6L35 - chains A and D of the 17 polymer chains in the assembly; structure by electron microscopy, 3.23 A resolution.

[Chain A]
Protein: Photosystem I P700 chlorophyll a apoprotein A1
Source organism: Physcomitrium patens
Notes: EC 1.97.1.12
UniProtKB: Q8MFA3 (PSAA_PHYPA); numbering as in UniProt (aligned over 9-750)
Sequence (742 residues; each row starts with the number of its first residue):
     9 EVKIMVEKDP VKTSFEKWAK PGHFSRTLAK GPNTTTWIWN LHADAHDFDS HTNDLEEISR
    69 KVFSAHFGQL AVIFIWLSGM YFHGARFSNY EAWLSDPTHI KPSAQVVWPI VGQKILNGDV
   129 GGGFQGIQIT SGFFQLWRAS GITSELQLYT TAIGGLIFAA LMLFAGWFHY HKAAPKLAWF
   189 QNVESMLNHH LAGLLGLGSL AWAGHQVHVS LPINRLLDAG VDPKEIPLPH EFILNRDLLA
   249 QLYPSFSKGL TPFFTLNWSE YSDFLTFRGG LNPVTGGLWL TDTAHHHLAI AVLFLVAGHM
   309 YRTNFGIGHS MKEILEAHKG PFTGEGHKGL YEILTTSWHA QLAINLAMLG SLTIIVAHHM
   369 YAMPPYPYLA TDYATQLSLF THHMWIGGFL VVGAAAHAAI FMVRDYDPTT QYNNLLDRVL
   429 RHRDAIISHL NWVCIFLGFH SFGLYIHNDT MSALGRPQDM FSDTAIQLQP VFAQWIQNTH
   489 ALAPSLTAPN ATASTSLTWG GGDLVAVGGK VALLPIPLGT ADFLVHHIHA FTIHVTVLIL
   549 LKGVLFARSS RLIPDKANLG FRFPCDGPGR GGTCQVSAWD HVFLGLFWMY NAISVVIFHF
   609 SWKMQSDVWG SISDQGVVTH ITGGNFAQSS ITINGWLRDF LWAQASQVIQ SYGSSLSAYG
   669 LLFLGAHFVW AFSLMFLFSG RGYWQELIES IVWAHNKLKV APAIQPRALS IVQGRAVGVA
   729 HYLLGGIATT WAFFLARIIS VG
Ion coordination: chlorophyll a Mg (4 sites), coordinated by Q77, Q113, Q121, T495; 4Fe-4S cluster Fe: C573, C582 (shared with 2 residues of chain B)
Ligand contacts:
  - beta-carotene (BCR), molecule 1: I81, W84, G201, L202, L205, G206
  - beta-carotene (BCR), molecule 2: F82, L85, Y89, T159, G162, G163, F166, L205, L208, A209
  - beta-carotene (BCR), molecule 3: W116, P117, I118
  - beta-carotene (BCR), molecule 4: L208, L258, F261, F262, L296, V300, L303, V304, H307, I315
  - beta-carotene (BCR), molecule 5: F261, W266, V300, V304
  - beta-carotene (BCR), molecule 6: L338, I341, L342, A348, I352, A406, F409
  - beta-carotene (BCR), molecule 7: A355, S359, V399, A403, A406, V545, L548, L549, V552
  - beta-carotene (BCR), molecule 8: G673, A674, F676, V677, L732, I735, A736, W739
  - chlorophyll a (CLA), molecule 1: V10, K11, I12, W187, N190, S193, H197, T311, N312, F313
  - chlorophyll a (CLA), molecule 2: I12, V14, F71, F75, L169, M170, F172, A173, F176, H177, A181, W187
  - chlorophyll a (CLA), molecule 3: V19, K20, T21, S22, F23, K25, W26, H31, K69, S72, G76, V80, L171, G174, W175, Y178, H179
  - chlorophyll a (CLA), molecule 4: W26, P29, W45, I46, L49, H50
  - chlorophyll a (CLA), molecule 5: W26, P29, H31, F32, L49, H50, A53, H54, F56, K69, A73, G76, Q77, V80
  - chlorophyll a (CLA), molecule 6: T43, I46, W47, I696, I699, V700, H703, V708, P710, I712, P714, R715, L717
  - chlorophyll a (CLA), molecule 7: W47, F676, V677, F680, F684, L717, Q721, V725, A728, H729, L732
  - chlorophyll a (CLA), molecule 8: H50, A51, D52, A53, H54, D55, H347, L350, L354, F397, L398, V400, G401, A404, H405, I408, R412, F569, R570, W587, V590, L594, L732
  - chlorophyll a (CLA), molecule 9: H54, F56, V70, A73, H74, Q77, L78, I81, F82, L85, F166, W346, H347, Q349, L350, N353, L354, L357
  - chlorophyll a (CLA), molecule 10: H54, Q77, V80, I81, W84, L357, L398
  - chlorophyll a (CLA), molecule 11: L63, S67, H74, L185, F188, Q189, V191, M194, L195, H198, L199, M319, Y339, L342, T343, T344, S345, W346, Q349, I352, N353, M356, L357
  - chlorophyll a (CLA), molecule 12: F71, H74, F75, L78, F82, M170, W187, F188, N190, S193, M194, H197, H198, G201, L202
  - chlorophyll a (CLA), molecule 13: I83, W84, S86, G87, M88, F90, H91, F95, Q113, V114, W116, L164
  - chlorophyll a (CLA), molecule 14: W84, M88, H91, A112, Q113, I135, Q136, I137, T138, S139, F141, A666, Y667, W739
  - chlorophyll a (CLA), molecule 15: W84, M88, T138, S139, F141, S386, L387, T389, H390, W393, I394, F397, L670, I735, T738, W739, L743
  - chlorophyll a (CLA), molecule 16: W84, L85, S139, G140, F141, L144, L203, L357, L360, T361, V364, M368, Y374, L387, H390, H391, I394, L398
  - chlorophyll a (CLA), molecule 17: Q113, V114, V115, W116, I118, V119, Q121, L124, I135, A666, L669
  - chlorophyll a (CLA), molecule 18: L144, A147, L202, L203, G206, S207, W210, Q214, L288, T291, H294, H295, I298, F302, M368, P373, Y374
  - chlorophyll a (CLA), molecule 19: S148, G149, I150, Q155, T158, T159, A209, W210, G212, H213, H216, V217, P237, H238, I241
  - chlorophyll a (CLA), molecule 20: L154, Q155, T158, L236, H238, I241, L242
  - chlorophyll a (CLA), molecule 21: L195, L199, L203, L301, F302, A305, M308, Y309, M319, I322, L323
  - chlorophyll a (CLA), molecule 22: N196, H197, A200, G201, L205, L303, H307, Y309, T311, F313, I315
  - chlorophyll a (CLA), molecule 23: L208, A209, A211, G212, V215, H216, F240, I241, R244, F254, G257, L258, Y269, F272, L273, L296
  - chlorophyll a (CLA), molecule 24: F261, W266, S267, Y269, S270, L273, T274, F275, H293, L296, A297, V300, L301, V304, N498
  - chlorophyll a (CLA), molecule 25: F261, F262, L264
  - chlorophyll a (CLA), molecule 26: T274, F275, G277, L286, D290, T291, H293, H294, A297, I298, L301, H367, M371, P373, T503
  - chlorophyll a (CLA), molecule 27: F275, T495, A496, P497, N498, A499
  - chlorophyll a (CLA), molecule 28: V304, H307, M308, R310, I315, G316, H317
  - chlorophyll a (CLA), molecule 29: M308, H317, E321, I322, A325, H326
  - chlorophyll a (CLA), molecule 30: I322, L323, H326, H335, L338, L342, L423, L424, V427
  - chlorophyll a (CLA), molecule 31: A325, H326, K327, G328, P329, F330
  - chlorophyll a (CLA), molecule 32: F330, T331, L423, R426, V427, H430, I434, H437
  - chlorophyll a (CLA), molecule 33: M356, I363, H366, H367, Y369, A370, M371, T503, S504, T506, W507
  - chlorophyll a (CLA), molecule 34: I362, I363, H366, M392, V399, I541, T544, V545, L548, M597, A600, I601, V604
  - chlorophyll a (CLA), molecule 35: H366, Y369, F480, A481, I484, Q485, W507, I524, L526, H534, H537, I541, V604, H607, F608, K611
  - chlorophyll a (CLA), molecule 36: A433, H437, W440
  - chlorophyll a (CLA), molecule 37: I434, H437, L438, V441, A538, I541, H542, V545
  - chlorophyll a (CLA), molecule 38: S436, N439, W440, I443
  - chlorophyll a (CLA), molecule 39: N439, C442, I443, G446, F447, F450, G451, I454, F539, V543, L546, I547, L592, F595, W596
  - chlorophyll a (CLA), molecule 40: W440, I443, F444, F447, H448
  - chlorophyll a (CLA), molecule 41: W440, V441, F444, L445, P478, V479, F480, A481, F531, H534, H535, A538, H542
  - chlorophyll a (CLA), molecule 42: F447, H448, G451, L452, I454, H455, T458, M459, R464, D467, F469
  - chlorophyll a (CLA), molecule 43: F450, Y453, I536, F539, T540, Y598, N599, S602, V603, F606, I641, W644, L649, A653, I657, F671, H675, W678, Y730, G734, T737, T738, F741
  - chlorophyll a (CLA), molecule 44: F450, I454, D457, F539, F595, W596, Y598, N599, I641, L645, W678, Y730
  - chlorophyll a (CLA), molecule 45: T458, A461, L462
  - chlorophyll a (CLA), molecule 46: W483, I484, T487, H488, A491, T495, A496, T503, W507
  - chlorophyll a (CLA), molecule 47: L645, L649, W650
  - chlorophyll a (CLA), molecule 48: L669, L672, G673, H675, F676, W678, A679, L682
  - chlorophyll a (CLA), molecule 49: F676, A679, F680, L682, M683, F686, S687, Y691, W692, L695
  - chlorophyll a (CLA), molecule 50: I699, A702, H703, L706, V708
  - chlorophyll a (CLA), molecule 51: W701, A702, K705, L706
  - phylloquinone (PQN): M683, F684, S687, G688, R689, W692, A716, L717, S718, G722
  - 4Fe-4S cluster (SF4): C573, G575, P576, T581, C582, I719, R723
Swiss-Prot annotation at these positions:
  - binding site ([4Fe-4S] cluster): C573, C582
  - binding site (chlorophyll a'): H675
  - binding site (chlorophyll a): M683, Y691
  - binding site (phylloquinone): W692

[Chain D]
Protein: Predicted protein PsaD
Source organism: Physcomitrium patens
UniProtKB: A9SRC8 (A9SRC8_PHYPA); residues 77-217 here correspond to UniProt positions 26-166 (UniProt number = residue number - 51)
Sequence (141 residues; each row starts with the number of its first residue):
    77 TPPTLNADTP APIFGGSTGG LLRKAQVEEF YVITWESPKE QIFEMPTGGA AIMRSGPNLL
   137 KLARKEQCLA LGARLRTKFK IQYQFYRVFP NGEVQYLHPK DGVYPEKVNA GRSPVGVNNR
   197 SIGKNANPAE LKFAHKQAYD L

[Chain A / chain D interface]
Contacting residue pairs (29):
  P416(A) with I118(D); E120(D); A126(D), hydrophobic
  T417(A) with I118(D)
  Y420(A) with I118(D), hydrophobic; A126(D)
  D425(A) with G125(D); A126(D), hydrogen bond (side chain-backbone)
  R429(A) with G91(D), hydrogen bond (side chain-backbone); G92(D), hydrogen bond (side chain-backbone); S93(D); T94(D), hydrogen bond (backbone-backbone); G124(D)
  H430(A) with T94(D)
  R431(A) with T94(D); T123(D)
  D432(A) with T94(D), hydrogen bond; G95(D)
  R556(A) with E120(D), salt bridge
  S557(A) with P122(D)
  R559(A) with T94(D), hydrogen bond (side chain-backbone); G95(D); G96(D); R140(D), hydrogen bond (backbone-side chain)
  L560(A) with R140(D), hydrogen bond (backbone-side chain); E142(D)
  P562(A) with E142(D); Q143(D)
  R578(A) with E142(D), salt bridge
Other interface residues (no listed pair), chain A (16 interface residues in all): A433, D563
Other interface residues (no listed pair), chain D (21 interface residues in all): I89, F90, A127, I128, A146

[Summary]
The interface between chain A and chain D involves 16 residues on one side and 21 on the other; the contacts
include 8 hydrogen bonds and 2 salt bridges. Polar contacts include R556(A)-E120(D), R578(A)-E142(D) and
D425(A)-A126(D).
Here chain A is Photosystem I P700 chlorophyll a apoprotein A1 and chain D is Predicted protein PsaD, both
from Physcomitrium patens. Entry 6L35 (PSI-LHCI Supercomplex from Physcometrella patens) was determined by
electron microscopy.
